Entry 7PQC (electron microscopy, 4.10 A resolution (low resolution: residue-level contacts below are approximate; hydrogen-bond / salt-bridge calls are withheld)); this record covers chains E and O of the 15 polymer chains in the assembly.

Chain E:
Molecule: Tubulin beta chain
Organism: Sus scrofa
UniProtKB: P02554 (TBB_PIG); residue numbers follow UniProt; this construct covers 1-445
Amino-acid sequence (445 residues; numbered 1 to 445; the number before each row is that of its first residue):
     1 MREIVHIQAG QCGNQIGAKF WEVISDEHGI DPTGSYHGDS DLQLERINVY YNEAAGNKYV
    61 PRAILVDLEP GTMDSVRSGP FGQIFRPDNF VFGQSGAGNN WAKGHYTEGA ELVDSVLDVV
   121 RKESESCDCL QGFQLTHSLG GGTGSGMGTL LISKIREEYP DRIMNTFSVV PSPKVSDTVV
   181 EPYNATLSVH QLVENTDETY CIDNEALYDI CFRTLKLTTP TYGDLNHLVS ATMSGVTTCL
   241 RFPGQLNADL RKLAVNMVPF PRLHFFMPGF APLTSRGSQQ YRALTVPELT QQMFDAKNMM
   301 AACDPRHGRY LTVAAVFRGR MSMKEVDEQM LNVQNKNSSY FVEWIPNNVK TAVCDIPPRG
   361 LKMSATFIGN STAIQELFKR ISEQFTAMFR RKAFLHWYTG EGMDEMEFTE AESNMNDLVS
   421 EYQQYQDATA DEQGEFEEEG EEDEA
Curated features (UniProtKB/Swiss-Prot):
  - motif: M1 to I4 (MREI motif)
  - binding site (GTP): Q11, E69, S138, G142, T143, G144, N204, N226
  - binding site (Mg(2+)): E69
  - modified residue: S40 (Phosphoserine), K58 (N6-acetyllysine), S172 (Phosphoserine), T285 (Phosphothreonine), T290 (Phosphothreonine), R318 (Omega-N-methylarginine), E438 (5-glutamyl polyglutamate)
  - cross-link (Glycyl lysine isopeptide (Lys-Gly)): K58 (interchain with G-Cter in ubiquitin), K324 (interchain with G-Cter in ubiquitin)
  - natural variant: H37 (H37V: In 2nd form), N48 (N48S: In 2nd form), A55 to N57 (sequence variant, change not given here; In 2nd form), S275 (S275A: In 2nd form)
Ligand contacts:
  - GDP (guanosine-5'-diphosphate): G10, Q11, C12, Q15, I16, S138, G141, G142, T143, G144, S145, V169, D177, N204, Y222, L225, N226
  - GTP: Q245, L246, K252

Chain O:
Molecule: Isoform Tau-F of Microtubule-associated protein tau
Organism: Homo sapiens
UniProtKB: P10636 (TAU_HUMAN), isoform P10636-8; numbering as in UniProt (aligned over 202-395)
Amino-acid sequence (194 residues; numbered 202 to 395; the number before each row is that of its first residue):
   202 SPGTPGSRSR TPSLPTPPTR EPKKVAVVRT PPKSPSSAKS RLQTAPVPMP DLKNVKSKIG
   262 STENLKHQPG GGKVQIINKK LDLSNVQSKC GSKDNIKHVP GGGSVQIVYK PVDLSKVTSK
   322 CGSLGNIHHK PGGGQVEVKS EKLDFKDRVQ SKIGSLDNIT HVPGGGNKKI ETHKLTFREN
   382 AKAKTDHGAE IVYK
Curated features (UniProtKB/Swiss-Prot):
  - modified residue: S214 (Phosphoserine)
  - glycosylation: K383 (N-linked (Glc) (glycation) lysine)
Reported in the primary citation:
  - post-translational modification sites: S235, S241, S262, K311, K340
  - post-translational modification sites: S237, S258, K274, K280, K281, S289, S324, S356 (citing earlier work)
  - post-translational modification sites: K234, K240, K259, K290, K321, K353, K370, K375 (proposed by the authors, not directly observed)
  - conformationally variable residues: S235, S262, K311 (from molecular simulation)

How chain E and chain O interact:
Pairs across the interface (26; chain E residue first):
  F260(E) - I278(O)
  F389(E) - N265(O)
  F389(E) - H268(O)
  F389(E) - P270(O)
  R390(E) - N265(O)
  R390(E) - H268(O)
  R390(E) - Q269(O)
  R391(E) - G261(O)
  R391(E) - S262(O)
  R391(E) - N265(O)
  K392(E) - E264(O)
  K392(E) - N265(O)
  T409(E) - H268(O)
  T409(E) - P270(O)
  E412(E) - P270(O)
  D417(E) - V275(O)
  S420(E) - V275(O)
  E421(E) - V275(O)
  Q424(E) - V275(O)
  Q424(E) - Q276(O)
  Q424(E) - I277(O)
  Q424(E) - I278(O)
  Y425(E) - I278(O)
  D431(E) - N279(O)
  E432(E) - K281(O)
  Q433(E) - N279(O)
Also at the interface, not in a pair above, chain E (17 interface residues in all): E405, N416
Also at the interface, not in a pair above, chain O (17 interface residues in all): L266, G273, K274, K280
Interface features reported in the paper:
  - pairs named by the authors: N265(O)-K392(E) (hydrogen bond), H268(O)-F389(E) (hydrophobic contact), K281(O)-E432(E)

Overview:
Chain E and chain O each contribute 17 residues to their interface. The authors report a hydrogen bond between
N265(O) and K392(E); a hydrophobic contact between H268(O) and F389(E); a contact between K281(O) and E432(E).
The paper reports modification sites S235(O), S241(O) and S262(O) among others; conformational variability at
S235(O), S262(O) and K311(O).
Here chain E is Tubulin beta chain (Sus scrofa) and chain O is Isoform Tau-F of Microtubule-associated protein
tau (Homo sapiens). Entry 7PQC (tau-microtubule structural ensemble based on CryoEM data) was determined by
electron microscopy together with 7PQP from the same study.
